PDB entry 1ZNL | X-ray diffraction, 1.70 A resolution | chain A

# Chain A
Protein: Major Urinary Protein
From: Mus musculus
UniProt: P11589 (MUP2_MOUSE); residues 1-162 here correspond to UniProt positions 19-180 (UniProt number = residue number + 18)
Amino-acid sequence (174 residues; numbered -11 to 162; the number before each row is that of its first residue; numbers below 1 keep their minus sign (Met-11 is residue -11)):
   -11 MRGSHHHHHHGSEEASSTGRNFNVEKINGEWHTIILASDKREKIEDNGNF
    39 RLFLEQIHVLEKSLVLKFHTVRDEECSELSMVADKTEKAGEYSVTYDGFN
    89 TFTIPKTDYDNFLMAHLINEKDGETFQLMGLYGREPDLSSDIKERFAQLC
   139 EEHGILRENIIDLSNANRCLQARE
Not modelled in the structure: -11 to 0, 158-162
Differences from the reference sequence: cloning artifact (-11 to -8, -1 to 0); expression tag (-7 to -2)
Disulfide bonds: Cys64-Cys157
Metal / ion sites: Cd2+ site 1: Glu13, Asp110; Cd2+ site 2: Glu18, Glu139; Cd2+ site 3 near His104 (its only coordinating residue here); Cd2+ site 4 near His141 (its only coordinating residue here)
Small-molecule neighbours: decan-1-ol (DE1): Ile15, Leu24, Phe38, Leu40, Leu42, Ile45, Leu52, Leu54, Phe56, Phe90, Ile92, Leu101, Ala103, Leu105, Leu116, Tyr120

# Overview
Bound to chain A: decan-1-ol. Glu13 and Asp110 coordinate Cd2+ site 1. The Cd2+ site 2 is built by Glu18 and
Glu139.
Chain A is Major Urinary Protein (Mus musculus); the structure, Strong Solute-Solute Dispersive Interactions
in a Protein-Ligand Complex, was determined by X-ray diffraction, deposited together with 1ZND, 1ZNE, 1ZNG,
1ZNH and 1ZNK.
